Entry 8W7S (electron microscopy, 7.39 A resolution (low resolution: residue-level contacts below are approximate; hydrogen-bond / salt-bridge calls are withheld)); this record covers chains 2 and E of the 16 polymer chains in the assembly.

[Chain 2]
Protein: DNA replication licensing factor MCM2
From: Saccharomyces cerevisiae
UniProtKB: A0A6A5Q1S9 (A0A6A5Q1S9_YEASX); numbering as in UniProt (aligned over 1-868)
Sequence (868 residues; numbered 1 to 868; the number before each row is that of its first residue):
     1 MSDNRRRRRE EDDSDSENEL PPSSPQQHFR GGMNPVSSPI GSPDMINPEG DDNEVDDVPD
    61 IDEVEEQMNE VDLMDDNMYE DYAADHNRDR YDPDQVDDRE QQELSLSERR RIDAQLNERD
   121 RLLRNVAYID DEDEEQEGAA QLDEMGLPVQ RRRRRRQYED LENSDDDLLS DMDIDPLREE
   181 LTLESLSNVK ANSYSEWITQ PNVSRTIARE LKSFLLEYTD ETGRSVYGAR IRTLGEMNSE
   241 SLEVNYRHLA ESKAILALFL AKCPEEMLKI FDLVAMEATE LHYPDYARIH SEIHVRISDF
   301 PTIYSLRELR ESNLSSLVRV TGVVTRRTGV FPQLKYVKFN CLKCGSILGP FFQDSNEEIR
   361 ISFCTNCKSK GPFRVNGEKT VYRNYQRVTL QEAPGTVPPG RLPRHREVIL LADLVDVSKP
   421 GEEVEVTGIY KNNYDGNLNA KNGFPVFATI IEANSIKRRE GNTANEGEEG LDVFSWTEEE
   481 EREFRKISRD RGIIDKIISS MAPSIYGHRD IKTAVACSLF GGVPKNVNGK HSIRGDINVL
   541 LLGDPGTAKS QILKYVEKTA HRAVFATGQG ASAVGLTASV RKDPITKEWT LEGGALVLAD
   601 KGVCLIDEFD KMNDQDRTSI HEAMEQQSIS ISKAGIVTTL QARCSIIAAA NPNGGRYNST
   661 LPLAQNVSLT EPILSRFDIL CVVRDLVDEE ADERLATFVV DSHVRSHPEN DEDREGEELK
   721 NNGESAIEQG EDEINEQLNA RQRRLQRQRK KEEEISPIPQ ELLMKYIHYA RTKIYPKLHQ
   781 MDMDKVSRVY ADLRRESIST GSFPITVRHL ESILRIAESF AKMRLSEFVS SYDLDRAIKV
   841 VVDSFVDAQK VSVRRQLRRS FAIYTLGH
Unresolved in the structure: 1-178, 460-473, 528-531, 584-587, 610-613, 630-639, 711-744, 801-803

[Chain E]
Protein: Cell division control protein 45
From: Saccharomyces cerevisiae S288C
UniProtKB: Q08032 (CDC45_YEAST); residue numbers follow UniProt; this construct covers 1-650
Sequence (650 residues; each row starts with the number of its first residue):
     1 MYYGISQFSE AYNKILRNSS SHSSCQLVIF VSCLNIDALC ATKMLSLLFK KQLVQSQIVP
    61 IFGYSELRRH YSQLDDNINS LLLVGFGGVI DLEAFLEIDP QEYVIDTDEK SGEQSFRRDI
   121 YVLDAHRPWN LDNIFGSQII QCFDDGTVDD TLGEQKEAYY KLLELDEESG DDELSGDEND
   181 NNGGDDEATD ADEVTDEDEE DEDETISNKR GNSSIGPNDL SKRKQRKKQI HEYEGVLEEY
   241 YSQGTTVVNS ISAQIYSLLS AIGETNLSNL WLNILGTTSL DIAYAQVYNR LYPLLQDEVK
   301 RLTPSSRNSV KTPDTLTLNI QPDYYLFLLR HSSLYDSFYY SNYVNAKLSL WNENGKKRLH
   361 KMFARMGIPL STAQETWLYM DHSIKRELGI IFDKNLDRYG LQDIIRDGFV RTLGYRGSIS
   421 ASEFVEALTA LLEVGNSTDK DSVKINNDNN DDTDGEEEED NSAQKLTNLR KRWVSNFWLS
   481 WDALDDRKVE LLNRGIQLAQ DLQRAIFNTG VAILEKKLIK HLRIYRLCVL QDGPDLDLYR
   541 NPLTLLRLGN WLIECCAESE DKQLLPMVLA SIDENTDTYL VAGLTPRYPR GLDTIHTKKP
   601 ILNNFSMAFQ QITAETDAKV RIDNFESSII EIRREDLSPF LEKLTLSGLL
Unresolved in the structure: 109-110, 167-222, 437-460, 594-597
UniProt features mapped onto this chain:
  - modified residue: Thr453 (Phosphothreonine)

[Chain 2 / chain E interface]
Residue-residue contacts (5; chain 2 residue first):
  Pro284(2) with Ala364(E); Arg365(E); Gly367(E)
  Asp285(2) with Gly367(E)
  Ile289(2) with Gly367(E)
Interface residues without a listed pair, chain 2 (5 interface residues in all): Gly235, Arg288
Interface residues without a listed pair, chain E (4 interface residues in all): Met366

[Summary]
5 residues of chain 2 face 4 of chain E across their interface.
Here chain 2 is DNA replication licensing factor MCM2 (Saccharomyces cerevisiae) and chain E is Cell division
control protein 45 (Saccharomyces cerevisiae S288C). Entry 8W7S (Yeast replisome in state IV) was determined
by electron microscopy together with 8KG6, 8KG8, 8KG9 and 8W7M from the same study.
